PDB entry 6XE7 | X-ray diffraction, 2.00 A resolution | chains C and D of the 4 polymer chains in the assembly

# Chain C
Name: Hemoglobin subunit alpha
Source organism: Homo sapiens
UniProtKB: P69905 (HBA_HUMAN); residues 1-141 here correspond to UniProt positions 2-142 (UniProt number = residue number + 1)
Chain sequence (141 residues; each row starts with the number of its first residue):
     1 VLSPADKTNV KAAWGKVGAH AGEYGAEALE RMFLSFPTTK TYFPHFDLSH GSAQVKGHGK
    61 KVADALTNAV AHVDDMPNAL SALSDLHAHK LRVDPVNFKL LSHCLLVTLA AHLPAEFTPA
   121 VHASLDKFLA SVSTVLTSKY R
Curated features (UniProtKB/Swiss-Prot):
  - binding site (O2): His58
  - binding site (heme b): His87
  - site: Thr8, Asn9 (Microbial infection: Cleavage), Lys11 (Not glycated), Ala13, Trp14 (Microbial infection: Cleavage), Tyr24, Gly25 (Microbial infection: Cleavage), Leu29, Glu30 (Microbial infection: Cleavage), His45, Phe46 (Microbial infection: Cleavage), Asp47, Leu48 (Microbial infection: Cleavage), Ser52, Ala53 (Microbial infection: Cleavage), Val55, Lys56 (Microbial infection: Cleavage), Lys56 (Not glycated), Gly59, Lys60 (Microbial infection: Cleavage), Lys60 (Not glycated), Lys90 (Not glycated), Leu91, Arg92 (Microbial infection: Cleavage), Lys99 (Not glycated), Leu106, Val107 (Microbial infection: Cleavage), Thr108, Leu109 (Microbial infection: Cleavage), Val121, His122 (Microbial infection: Cleavage), Ser133, Thr134 (Microbial infection: Cleavage)
  - modified residue: Ser3 (Phosphoserine), Lys7 (N6-succinyllysine), Thr8 (Phosphothreonine), Lys11 (N6-succinyllysine), Lys16 (N6-acetyllysine), Tyr24 (Phosphotyrosine), Ser35 (Phosphoserine), Lys40 (N6-succinyllysine), Ser49 (Phosphoserine), Ser102 (Phosphoserine), Thr108 (Phosphothreonine), Ser124 (Phosphoserine), Ser131 (Phosphoserine), Thr134 (Phosphothreonine), Thr137 (Phosphothreonine), Ser138 (Phosphoserine)
  - glycosylation (N-linked (Glc) (glycation) lysine): Lys7, Lys16, Lys40, Lys61
Metal / ion sites: heme Fe: His87 (together with carbon monoxide)
Ligand contacts:
  - carbon monoxide (CMO): Leu29, Phe43, His58, Val62, His87
  - heme (HEM): Met32, Thr39, Tyr42, Phe43, Phe46, His58, Lys61, Val62, Ala65, Leu66, Leu83, Leu86, His87, Leu91, Val93, Asn97, Phe98, Leu101, Leu105, Val132, Leu136
  - V2D (methyl 2-[(3-hydroxy-2-methylphenoxy)methyl]pyridine-3-carboxylate): Val1, Leu2, Val73, Asp74, Asp75, Met76, Pro77, Ala130, Ser131, Thr134, Val135
Reported in the primary citation:
  - binding site for V2D: Val1, Val73, Asp74, Met76, Pro77, Ala130, Ser131, Thr134

# Chain D
Name: Hemoglobin subunit beta
Source organism: Homo sapiens
UniProtKB: P68871 (HBB_HUMAN); residues 1-146 here correspond to UniProt positions 2-147 (UniProt number = residue number + 1)
Chain sequence (146 residues; numbered 1 to 146; the number before each row is that of its first residue):
     1 VHLTPEEKSA VTALWGKVNV DEVGGEALGR LLVVYPWTQR FFESFGDLST PDAVMGNPKV
    61 KAHGKKVLGA FSDGLAHLDN LKGTFATLSE LHCDKLHVDP ENFRLLGNVL VCVLAHHFGK
   121 EFTPPVQAAY QKVVAGVANA LAHKYH
Curated features (UniProtKB/Swiss-Prot):
  - binding site ((2R)-2,3-bisphosphoglycerate): Val1, His2, Lys82, His143
  - binding site (heme b): His63, His92
  - site: Glu7, Lys8 (Microbial infection: Cleavage), Gly25, Glu26 (Microbial infection: Cleavage), Gly29, Arg30 (Microbial infection: Cleavage), Tyr35, Pro36 (Microbial infection: Cleavage), Trp37, Thr38 (Microbial infection: Cleavage), Phe45, Gly46 (Microbial infection: Cleavage), Asp52, Ala53 (Microbial infection: Cleavage), Gly56, Asn57 (Microbial infection: Cleavage), Lys59 (Not glycated), Phe71, Ser72 (Microbial infection: Cleavage), Gly74, Leu75 (Microbial infection: Cleavage), Lys82 (Not glycated), Thr84, Phe85 (Microbial infection: Cleavage), His92, Cys93 (Microbial infection: Cleavage), Lys95 (Not glycated), Arg104, Leu105 (Microbial infection: Cleavage), Leu110, Val111 (Microbial infection: Cleavage), Gly119, Lys120 (Microbial infection: Cleavage), Phe122, Thr123 (Microbial infection: Cleavage), Ala128, Ala129 (Microbial infection: Cleavage) and 2 more in UniProt
  - modified residue: Val1 (N-acetylvaline), Ser9 (Phosphoserine), Thr12 (Phosphothreonine), Ser44 (Phosphoserine), Thr50 (Phosphothreonine), Lys59 (N6-acetyllysine), Lys82 (N6-acetyllysine), Thr87 (Phosphothreonine), Cys93 (S-nitrosocysteine), Lys144 (N6-acetyllysine)
  - glycosylation: Val1 (N-linked (Glc) (glycation) valine), Lys8 (N-linked (Glc) (glycation) lysine), Lys17 (N-linked (Glc) (glycation) lysine), Lys66 (N-linked (Glc) (glycation) lysine), Lys120 (N-linked (Glc) (glycation) lysine), Lys144 (N-linked (Glc) (glycation) lysine)
Metal / ion sites: heme Fe: His92 (together with carbon monoxide)
Ligand contacts:
  - carbon monoxide (CMO): Leu28, Phe42, His63, Val67, His92
  - heme (HEM): Leu31, Thr38, Phe41, Phe42, Phe45, His63, Lys66, Val67, Ala70, Phe71, Phe85, Leu88, Leu91, His92, Leu96, Val98, Asn102, Phe103, Leu106, Val137, Leu141

# Interface between chain C and chain D
Residue-residue contacts (39; chain C residue first):
  Arg31(C) - Phe122(D)  hydrogen bond (side chain-backbone)
  Arg31(C) - Thr123(D)
  Arg31(C) - Pro124(D)
  Arg31(C) - Gln127(D)  hydrogen bond
  Leu34(C) - Pro124(D)
  Leu34(C) - Pro125(D)
  Leu34(C) - Ala128(D)
  Ser35(C) - Gln127(D)
  Ser35(C) - Ala128(D)  hydrogen bond (side chain-backbone)
  Ser35(C) - Gln131(D)
  Phe36(C) - Gln131(D)
  Lys99(C) - Arg104(D)
  His103(C) - Asn108(D)
  His103(C) - Val111(D)
  His103(C) - Cys112(D)
  His103(C) - Gln127(D)
  His103(C) - Gln131(D)  hydrogen bond
  Cys104(C) - Gln127(D)
  Val107(C) - Val111(D)  hydrophobic
  Val107(C) - Ala115(D)  hydrophobic
  Val107(C) - Gln127(D)
  Ala110(C) - Cys112(D)
  Ala110(C) - Ala115(D)
  Ala110(C) - His116(D)
  Ala111(C) - Ala115(D)
  Ala111(C) - Gly119(D)
  Pro114(C) - His116(D)  hydrogen bond (backbone-side chain)
  Phe117(C) - Arg30(D)  hydrogen bond (backbone-side chain)
  Phe117(C) - His116(D)
  Thr118(C) - Arg30(D)
  Pro119(C) - Arg30(D)
  Pro119(C) - Val33(D)
  Pro119(C) - Met55(D)  hydrophobic
  His122(C) - Arg30(D)  hydrogen bond
  His122(C) - Val34(D)
  Ala123(C) - Val33(D)
  Ala123(C) - Val34(D)  hydrophobic
  Asp126(C) - Val34(D)
  Asp126(C) - Tyr35(D)  hydrogen bond
Other interface residues (no listed pair), chain C (19 interface residues in all): Leu106, Ala120
Other interface residues (no listed pair), chain D (22 interface residues in all): Pro51, Glu101, Lys120

# Overview
19 residues of chain C face 22 of chain D across their interface; the contacts include 8 hydrogen bonds. Polar
contacts include Arg31(C)-Phe122(D), Arg31(C)-Gln127(D) and Ser35(C)-Ala128(D). Chain C binds carbon monoxide,
heme and compound V2D. The paper reports a binding site for V2D at Val1(C), Val73(C) and Asp74(C) among
others.
Chain C is Hemoglobin subunit alpha and chain D is Hemoglobin subunit beta, both from Homo sapiens; the
structure, Carbonmonoxy hemoglobin in complex with the antisickling agent methyl
2-((2-formyl-3-hydroxyphenoxy)methyl)nicotinate, was determined by X-ray diffraction, deposited together with
6XDT.
